4UMU - chain A; structure by X-ray diffraction, 2.02 A resolution.

# Chain A
Protein: Maternal embryonic leucine zipper kinase
Source organism: Homo sapiens
Notes: EC 2.7.11.1, 2.7.10.2
Reference sequence: Q14680 (MELK_HUMAN); numbering as in UniProt (aligned over 1-336)
Sequence (356 residues; each row starts with the number of its first residue; numbers below 1 keep their minus sign (Met-19 is residue -19)):
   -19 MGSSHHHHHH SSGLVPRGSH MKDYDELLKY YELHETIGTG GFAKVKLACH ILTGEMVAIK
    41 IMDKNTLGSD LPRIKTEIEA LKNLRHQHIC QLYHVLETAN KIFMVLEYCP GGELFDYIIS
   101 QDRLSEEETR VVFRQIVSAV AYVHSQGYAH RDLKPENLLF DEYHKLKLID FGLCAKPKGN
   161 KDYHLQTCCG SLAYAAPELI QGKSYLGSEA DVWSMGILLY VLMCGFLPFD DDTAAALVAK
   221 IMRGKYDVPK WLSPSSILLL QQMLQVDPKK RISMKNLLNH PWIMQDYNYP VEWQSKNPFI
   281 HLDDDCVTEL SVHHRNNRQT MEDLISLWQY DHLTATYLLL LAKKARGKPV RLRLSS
Not modelled in the structure: -19 to 2, 154-168, 334-336
Differences from the reference sequence: initiating methionine (-19); expression tag (-18 to 0); conflict Thr213 (Asn in Q14680), Ala214 (Val in Q14680), Ala215 (Met in Q14680), Val218 (Tyr in Q14680), Ala219 (Lys in Q14680)
Swiss-Prot annotation at these positions:
  - region: Leu282 to Leu321 (UBA-like)
  - active site: Asp132 (Proton acceptor)
  - binding site (ATP): Ile17 to Val25, Lys40
  - modified residue: Thr56 (Phosphothreonine), Tyr163 (Phosphotyrosine), Thr167 (Phosphothreonine), Ser171 (Phosphoserine), Ser253 (Phosphoserine), Ser336 (Phosphoserine)
  - mutagenesis: Cys29 (C29V: Abolishes dependence to reducing agents; when associated with V-70; A-89; A-154; A-168; A-169; A-204; A-286 and A-339), Cys70 (C70V: Abolishes dependence to reducing agents; when associated with V-29; A-89; A-154; A-168; A-169; A-204; A-286 and A-339), Cys89 (C89A: Abolishes dependence to reducing agents; when associated with V-29; V-70; A-154; A-168; A-169; A-204; A-286 and A-339), Asp150 (D150A: Abolishes enzymatic activity), Cys154 (C154A: Abolishes dependence to reducing agents; when associated with V-29; V-70; A-89; A-168; A-169; A-204; A-286 and A-339), Tyr163 (Y163F: Abolishes autophosphorylation on tyrosine but still active on exogenous substrates), Thr167 (T167A: Abolishes activation of serine/threonine-protein kinase activity and has only weak activity; T167D/E: Phosphomimetic mutant that has similar kinase activity as wild-type), Cys168 (C168A: Abolishes dependence to reducing agents; when associated with V-29; V-70; A-89; A-154; A-169; A-204; A-286 and A-339), Cys169 (C169A: Abolishes dependence to reducing agents; when associated with V-29; V-70; A-89; A-154; A-168; A-204; A-286 and A-339), Ser171 (S171A: Abolishes activation of serine/threonine-protein kinase activity and has only weak activity; S171D: Inactive), Cys204 (C204A: Abolishes dependence to reducing agents; when associated with V-29; V-70; A-89; A-154; A-168; A-169; A-286 and A-339), Asp283 to Asp285 (Inactive), 1 further mutagenesis entry in UniProt
Residues lining bound ligands: inhibitors (0V0; (2-ethoxy-4-{[3-(isoquinolin-7-yl)prop-2-yn-1-yl]oxy}phenyl)methanaminium): Ile17, Val25, Ala38, Lys40, Glu57, Leu61, Leu64, Ile69, Cys70, Met84, Leu86, Glu87, Tyr88, Cys89, Val123, His130, Leu139, Leu148, Ile149, Asp150, Phe151
From the paper describing this entry:
  - binding site for inhibitors: Glu57, Leu86, Glu87, Cys89, Asp150, Phe151
  - conformationally variable residues (side-chain flip): Glu57

# Summary
Chain A binds inhibitors. From UniProt: active-site residue Asp132, 10 ATP-binding residues and 15 mutagenesis
sites. From the paper: a binding site for inhibitors at Glu57, Leu86 and Glu87 among others; conformational
variability at Glu57.
Chain A is Maternal embryonic leucine zipper kinase (Homo sapiens); the structure, Structure of MELK in
complex with inhibitors, was determined by X-ray diffraction together with 4UMT from the same study.
